PDB entry 7SAA | electron microscopy, 2.97 A resolution | chains A and D of the 4 polymer chains in the assembly

# Chain A
Name: Glutamate receptor ionotropic, NMDA 1
From: Rattus norvegicus
Reference sequence: P35439 (NMDZ1_RAT); residue numbers follow UniProt; this construct covers 1-847
Sequence (847 residues; each row starts with the number of its first residue):
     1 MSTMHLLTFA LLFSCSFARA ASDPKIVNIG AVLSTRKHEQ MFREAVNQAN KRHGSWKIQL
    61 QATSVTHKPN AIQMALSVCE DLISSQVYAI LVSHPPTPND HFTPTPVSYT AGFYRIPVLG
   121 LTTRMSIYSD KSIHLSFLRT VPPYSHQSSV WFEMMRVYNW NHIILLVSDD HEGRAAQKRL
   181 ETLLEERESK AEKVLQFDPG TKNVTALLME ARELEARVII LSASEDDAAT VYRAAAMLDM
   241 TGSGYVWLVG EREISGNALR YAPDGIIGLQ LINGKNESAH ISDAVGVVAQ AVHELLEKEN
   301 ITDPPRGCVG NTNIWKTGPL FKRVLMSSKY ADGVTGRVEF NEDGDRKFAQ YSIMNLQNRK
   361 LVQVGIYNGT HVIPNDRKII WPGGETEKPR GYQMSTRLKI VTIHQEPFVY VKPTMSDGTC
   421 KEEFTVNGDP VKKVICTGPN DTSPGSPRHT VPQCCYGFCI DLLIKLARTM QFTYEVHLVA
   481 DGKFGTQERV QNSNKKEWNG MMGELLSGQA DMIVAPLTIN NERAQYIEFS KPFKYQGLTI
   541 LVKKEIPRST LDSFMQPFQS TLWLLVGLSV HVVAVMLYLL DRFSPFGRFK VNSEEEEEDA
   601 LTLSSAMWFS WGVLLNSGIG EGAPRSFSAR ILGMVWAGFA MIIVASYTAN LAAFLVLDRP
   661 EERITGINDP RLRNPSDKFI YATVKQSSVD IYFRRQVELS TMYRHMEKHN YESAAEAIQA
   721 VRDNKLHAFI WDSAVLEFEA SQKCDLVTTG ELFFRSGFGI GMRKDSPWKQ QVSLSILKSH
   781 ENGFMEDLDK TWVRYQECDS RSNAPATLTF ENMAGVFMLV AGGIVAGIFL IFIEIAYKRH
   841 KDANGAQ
Disordered / not traced: 1-24, 53-57, 585-601, 842-847
Differences from the reference sequence: conflict Ser22 (Cys in P35439), Gln61 (Asn in P35439), Asp239 (Asn in P35439), Gln350 (Asn in P35439), Gln471 (Asn in P35439), Gln491 (Asn in P35439), Gln771 (Asn in P35439), Asn844 (Arg in P35439), Gly845 (Arg in P35439), Ala846 (Lys in P35439)
Swiss-Prot annotation at these positions:
  - region: Leu603 to Pro624 (Pore-forming)
  - binding site (glycine): Pro516, Thr518, Arg523, Ser688, Asp732
  - glycosylation (N-linked (GlcNAc...) asparagine): Asn203, Asn276, Asn300, Asn368, Asn440, Asn674
Disulfide bonds: Cys79-Cys308, Cys420-Cys454, Cys436-Cys455, Cys744-Cys798
Glycans and other covalent adducts: N-acetylglucosamine (NAG) linked to Asn368
Small-molecule neighbours:
  - glycine (GLY): Phe484, Pro516, Leu517, Thr518, Arg523, Ser687, Ser688, Trp731, Asp732, Phe758
  - N-acetylglucosamine (NAG; 2-acetamido-2-deoxy-beta-D-glucopyranose): Asn203, Thr205, Ala206
What the authors report for this chain:
  - contacts within the chain: Val644-Thr648 (from molecular simulation)

# Chain D
Name: Glutamate receptor ionotropic, NMDA 2B
From: Rattus norvegicus
Reference sequence: Q00960 (NMDE2_RAT); residues 27-852 here = UniProt positions 27-852
Sequence (883 residues; each row starts with the number of its first residue; numbers below 1 keep their minus sign (Met-30 is residue -30)):
   -30 MGTMRLFLLA VLFLFSFARA TGWSHPQFEK GGGSGGGSGG SAWSHPQFEK GALVPRGRSQ
    30 KSPPSIGIAV ILVGTSDEVA IKDAHEKDDF HHLSVVPRVE LVAMNETDPK SIITRICDLM
    90 SDRKIQGVVF ADDTDQEAIA QILDFISAQT LTPILGIHGG SSMIMADKDE SSMFFQFGPS
   150 IEQQASVMLN IMEEYDWYIF SIVTTYFPGY QDFVNKIRST IENSFVGWEL EEVLLLDMSL
   210 DDGDSKIQNQ LKKLQSPIIL LYCTKEEATY IFEVANSVGL TGYGYTWIVP SLVAGDTDTV
   270 PSEFPTGLIS VSYDEWDYGL PARVRDGIAI ITTAASDMLS EHSFIPEPKS SCYNTHEKRI
   330 YQSNMLNRYL INVTFEGRNL SFSEDGYQMH PKLVIILLNK ERKWERVGKW KDKSLQMKYY
   390 VWPRMCPETE EQEDDHLSIV TLEEAPFVIV ESVDPLSGTC MRNTVPCQKR IISENKTDEE
   450 PGYIKKCCKG FCIDILKKIS KSVKFTYDLY LVTNGKHGKK INGTWNGMIG EVVMKRAYMA
   510 VGSLTINEER SEVVDFSVPF IETGISVMVS RSNGTVSPSA FLEPFSADVW VMMFVMLLIV
   570 SAVAVFVFEY FSPVGYNRCL ADGREPGGPS FTIGKAIWLL WGLVFNNSVP VQNPKGTTSK
   630 IMVSVWAFFA VIFLASYTAN LAAFMIQEEY VDQVSGLSDK KFQRPNDFSP PFRFGTVPNG
   690 STERNIRNNY AEMHAYMGKF NQRGVDDALL SLKTGKLDAF IYDAAVLNYM AGRDEGCKLV
   750 TIGSGKVFAS TGYGIAIQKD SGWKRQVDLA ILQLFGDGEM EELEALWLTG ICHNEKNEVM
   810 SSQLDIDNMA GVFYMLGAAM ALSLITFICE HLFYWQFRHS FMG
Disordered / not traced: -30 to 33, 395-402, 580-598, 846-852
Differences from the reference sequence: expression tag (-30 to 26); conflict Ser849 (Cys in Q00960)
Swiss-Prot annotation at these positions:
  - region: Lys604 to Pro623 (Pore-forming)
  - binding site (Zn(2+)): His127, Glu284
  - binding site (L-glutamate): Thr514, Arg519, Ser690, Thr691, Asp732
  - site: Asn615 (Functional determinant of NMDA receptors)
  - glycosylation (N-linked (GlcNAc...) asparagine): Asn74, Asn341, Asn348, Asn444, Asn491, Asn542, Asn688
  - mutagenesis: His60 (H60A: Normal zinc binding), His127 (H127A: Reduced zinc binding), Asp283 (D283A: Slightly reduced zinc binding), Glu284 (E284A: Reduced zinc binding), His311 (H311A: Normal zinc binding), His359 (H359A: Normal zinc binding)
Disulfide bonds: Cys86-Cys321, Cys429-Cys456, Cys436-Cys457, Cys746-Cys801
Glycans and other covalent adducts: N-acetylglucosamine (NAG) linked to Asn688
Small-molecule neighbours: glutamic acid (GLU): His486, Ser512, Leu513, Thr514, Arg519, Gly689, Ser690, Thr691, Tyr731, Asp732, Tyr762

# Interface between chain A and chain D
Residue-residue contacts (80; chain A residue first):
  Asn520(A) with Leu781(D)
  Asn521(A) with Leu778(D); Leu781(D); Gln782(D)
  Ala524(A) with Arg774(D), hydrogen bond (backbone-side chain); Leu781(D), hydrophobic
  Gln525(A) with Arg774(D)
  Lys531(A) with Phe525(D); Ser526(D), hydrogen bond (side chain-backbone)
  Tyr535(A) with Glu531(D); Thr760(D)
  Trp563(A) with Phe637(D), hydrophobic
  Trp608(A) with Lys629(D); Ile630(D), hydrophobic
  Leu615(A) with Ser633(D); Ala636(D); Phe637(D), hydrophobic; Val640(D)
  Asn616(A) with Asn615(D); Asn616(D), hydrogen bond (backbone-side chain)
  Ser617(A) with Asn616(D); Ala636(D)
  Gly618(A) with Asn616(D); Asn622(D), hydrogen bond (backbone-side chain)
  Ile619(A) with Asn622(D); Lys629(D)
  Tyr647(A) with Ile641(D); Ala644(D), hydrophobic
  Thr648(A) with Ala644(D)
  Leu651(A) with Ser645(D); Ala648(D), hydrophobic
  Ala652(A) with Ala648(D)
  Leu655(A) with Asn649(D)
  Val656(A) with Ala652(D), hydrophobic
  Tyr692(A) with Gly785(D)
  Arg695(A) with Gln782(D), hydrogen bond; Asp786(D), salt bridge
  Gln696(A) with Gly785(D); Asp786(D)
  Phe753(A) with Glu790(D)
  Phe754(A) with Phe784(D); Glu790(D)
  Arg755(A) with Phe784(D)
  Lys764(A) with Arg774(D)
  Leu777(A) with Ser520(D)
  Lys778(A) with Glu517(D)
  His780(A) with Ala758(D); Ser759(D), hydrogen bond (side chain-backbone)
  Glu781(A) with Asn516(D); Glu517(D), hydrogen bond (side chain-backbone); Asn694(D); Asn698(D), hydrogen bond (backbone-side chain)
  Asn782(A) with Asn698(D)
  Glu786(A) with Phe757(D); Ala758(D)
  Arg794(A) with Lys755(D)
  Asn803(A) with Gln656(D)
  Pro805(A) with Phe653(D), hydrophobic; Gln656(D)
  Ala806(A) with Asn649(D)
  Thr807(A) with Glu552(D), hydrogen bond (side chain-backbone); Pro553(D); Phe554(D), hydrogen bond (side chain-backbone); Ser555(D)
  Leu808(A) with Phe554(D); Ser555(D)
  Phe810(A) with Met561(D), hydrophobic
  Asn812(A) with Phe554(D)
  Val816(A) with Phe638(D), hydrophobic
  Phe817(A) with Met561(D), hydrophobic; Met562(D), hydrophobic; Met565(D), hydrophobic; Phe638(D), hydrophobic
  Leu819(A) with Val634(D), hydrophobic
  Val820(A) with Met565(D), hydrophobic; Trp635(D), hydrophobic
  Ala821(A) with Met565(D)
  Ile824(A) with Val572(D), hydrophobic
  Ile831(A) with Val576(D), hydrophobic; Thr627(D)
Other interface residues (no listed pair), chain A (57 interface residues in all): Ile519, Phe554, Gly620, Val644, Leu774, Thr809, Met813, Gly827, Leu830, Ile835
Other interface residues (no listed pair), chain D (63 interface residues in all): Ile515, Val527, Pro528, Val558, Ile568, Val569, Tyr579, Leu612, Pro623, Thr647, Gly761, Glu793

# Overview
The interface between chain A and chain D involves 57 residues on one side and 63 on the other, with 10
hydrogen bonds and 1 salt bridge. Polar pairs include Arg695(A)-Asp786(D), Ala524(A)-Arg774(D) and
Lys531(A)-Ser526(D). Ligands of chain A: N-acetylglucosamine and glycine. Chain D binds glutamic acid. The
paper reports contacts within the chain involving Thr648(A) and Val644(A).
Chain A is Glutamate receptor ionotropic, NMDA 1 and chain D is Glutamate receptor ionotropic, NMDA 2B, both
from Rattus norvegicus; the structure, Glycine and glutamate bound GluN1a-GluN2B NMDA receptors in non-active
1 conformation at 2.97 Angstrom resolution, was determined by electron microscopy together with 7SAB, 7SAC and
7SAD from the same study.
